Entry 6HJR (electron microscopy, 4.20 A resolution (low resolution: residue-level contacts below are approximate; hydrogen-bond / salt-bridge calls are withheld)); this record covers chains A and E of the 6 polymer chains in the assembly.

# Chain A (and E)
Name: Hemagglutinin
Source organism: Influenza A virus (strain A/Duck/Alberta/35/1976 H1N1)
Notes: chain E of this document is another copy of the same molecule, construct and numbering; everything in this record applies to it too
UniProtKB: Q9WCE0 (Q9WCE0_I76A4); the construct lacks a stretch of the UniProt sequence and is renumbered around it, so the offset changes along the chain: 5-42 = UniProt 18-55; 44-49 = UniProt 56-61; 50-133 = UniProt 63-146; 134-326 = UniProt 148-340
Sequence (323 residues; numbered 5 to 326 plus 2 insertion-coded residues; 1 number in that range is skipped by the numbering (no residue carries it; nothing is unmodelled there); the number before each row is that of its first residue):
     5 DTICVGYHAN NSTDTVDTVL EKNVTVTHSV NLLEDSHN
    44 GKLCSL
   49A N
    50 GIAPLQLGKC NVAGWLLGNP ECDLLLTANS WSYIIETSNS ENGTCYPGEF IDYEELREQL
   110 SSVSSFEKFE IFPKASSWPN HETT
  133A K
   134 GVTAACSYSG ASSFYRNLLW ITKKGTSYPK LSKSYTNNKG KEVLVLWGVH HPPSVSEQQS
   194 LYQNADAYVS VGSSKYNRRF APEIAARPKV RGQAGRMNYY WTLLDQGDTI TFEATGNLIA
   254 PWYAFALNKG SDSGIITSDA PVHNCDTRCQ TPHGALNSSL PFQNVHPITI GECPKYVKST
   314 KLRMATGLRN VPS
Disulfides: Cys47-Cys278, Cys59-Cys71, Cys94-Cys139, Cys282-Cys306
Covalently attached groups: N-acetylglucosamine (NAG) linked to Asn15, Asn91, Asn290; glycan linked to Asn27

# Interface between chain A and chain E
Pairs across the interface (13):
  Ser203(A) - Ala218(E)
  Ser206(A) - Pro221(E)
  Asn210(A) - His184(E)
  Asn210(A) - Glu216(E)
  Asn210(A) - Arg220(E)
  Asn210(A) - Arg229(E)
  Arg212(A) - Ile217(E)
  Thr242(A) - Pro221(E)
  Thr244(A) - Ala219(E)
  Thr244(A) - Arg220(E)
  Thr244(A) - Pro221(E)
  Glu246(A) - Ala218(E)
  Glu246(A) - Ala219(E)
Interface residues without a listed pair, chain A (10 interface residues in all): Gly205, Ser207, Lys208
Interface residues without a listed pair, chain E (10 interface residues in all): Glu98, Val223

# In short
The chain A/chain E interface involves 10 residues from each chain. N-acetylglucosamine is covalently linked
to Asn15(A), Asn91(A) and Asn290(A).
Both chains are Hemagglutinin (Influenza A virus (strain A/Duck/Alberta/35/1976 H1N1)). Entry 6HJR (Structure
of full-length Influenza Hemagglutinin with tilted transmembrane (A/duck/Alberta/35/76[H1N1])) was determined
by electron microscopy together with 6HJN from the same study.
